PDB entry 6P0U | X-ray diffraction, 3.30 A resolution | chains C and F of the 6 polymer chains in the assembly

Chain C:
Molecule: DNA (27-mer), fx1-2
Sequence (27 nucleotides; each row starts with the number of its first residue):
     1 AATGTTGTGTTTTTAACAGACTACATT

Chain F:
Molecule: Excisionase
From: Escherichia phage lambda
Reference sequence: P03699 (VXIS_LAMBD); numbering as in UniProt (aligned over 1-55)
Chain sequence (55 residues; row label = number of the first residue in the row):
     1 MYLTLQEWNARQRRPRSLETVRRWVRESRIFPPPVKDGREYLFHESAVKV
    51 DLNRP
Unresolved in the structure: 52-55
Construct notes: conflict Ser-28 (Cys in P03699)
Reported in the primary citation:
  - mutagenesis - E19A: abolished binding to attR
  - mutagenesis - E19A: decreased binding to Fis-bound attR
  - mutagenesis - R39A, R39K: abolished binding to 34 bp F-X2 probe
  - mutagenesis - R39A (15-fold): decreased binding to attR
  - mutagenesis - R39K (10-fold): decreased binding to attR DNA

Chain C / chain F interface:
Contacting residue pairs - 10 pairs, chain C then chain F:
  DA1(C) with Arg-39(F), base contact
  DA2(C) with Arg-39(F), sugar contact; Glu-40(F), phosphate contact
  DT3(C) with Leu-5(F), phosphate contact; Glu-40(F), phosphate contact; Tyr-41(F), hydrogen bond to the phosphate
  DG4(C) with Arg-22(F), phosphate contact; Arg-26(F), salt bridge to the phosphate; Tyr-41(F), hydrogen bond to the phosphate
  DT5(C) with Arg-26(F), phosphate contact

In short:
5 residues of chain C face 6 of chain F across their interface, with 2 hydrogen bonds and 1 salt bridge. Polar
contacts include DT3(C)/Tyr-41(F), DG4(C)/Tyr-41(F) and DG4(C)/Arg-26(F). From the paper: R39A and R39K of
chain F abolish binding to 34 bp F-X2 probe; E19A of chain F abolishes binding to attR.
Chain C is DNA (27-mer), fx1-2 and chain F is Excisionase (Escherichia phage lambda); the structure, Crystal
structure of ternary DNA complex " FX(1-2)-2Xis" containing E. coli Fis and phage lambda Xis, was determined
by X-ray diffraction (same publication as 6P0S and 6P0T).
